PDB entry 4BKK | electron microscopy | chains L and V of the 24 polymer chains in the assembly

[Chain L (and V)]
Protein: Nucleoprotein
Source organism: Human respiratory syncytial virus a strain long
Notes: chain V of this document is another copy of the same molecule, construct and numbering; everything in this record applies to it too
UniProt: P03418 (NCAP_HRSVA); residue numbers follow UniProt; this construct covers 1-391
Sequence (391 residues; row label = number of the first residue in the row):
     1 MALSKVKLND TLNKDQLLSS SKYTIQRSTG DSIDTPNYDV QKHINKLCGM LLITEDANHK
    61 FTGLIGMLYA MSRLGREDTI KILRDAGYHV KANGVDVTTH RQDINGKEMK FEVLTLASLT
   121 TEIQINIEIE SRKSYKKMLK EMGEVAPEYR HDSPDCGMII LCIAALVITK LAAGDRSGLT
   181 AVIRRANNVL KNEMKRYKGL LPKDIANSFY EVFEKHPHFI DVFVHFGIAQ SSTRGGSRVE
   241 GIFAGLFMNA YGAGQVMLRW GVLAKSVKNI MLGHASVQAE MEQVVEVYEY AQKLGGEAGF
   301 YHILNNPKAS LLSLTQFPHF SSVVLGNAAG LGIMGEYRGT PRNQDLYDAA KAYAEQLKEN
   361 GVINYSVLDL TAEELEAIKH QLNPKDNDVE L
Not modelled in the structure: 1, 372-391
Curated features (UniProtKB/Swiss-Prot):
  - region: Arg338 to Asn364 (Interaction with the phosphoprotein)
  - modified residue: Tyr38 (Phosphotyrosine)
  - natural variant: Val267 (V267I: In strain: Cold-passage attenuated)
  - mutagenesis: Tyr23 (Y23D/F: 65% loss of transcription but no effect on replication), Tyr38 (Y38D/F: 45% loss of transcription but no effect on replication), Tyr69 (Y69F: Increased transcription and 50% loss of replication), Arg132 (R132A: Almost complete loss of viral RNA synthesis)
What the authors report for this chain:
  - mutagenesis - R234A (68+/-8 %): decreased catalytic activity

[Chain L / chain V interface]
Contacting residue pairs (15):
  Ser32(L) with Gln356(V)
  Asn37(L) with Val362(V)
  Asp39(L) with Gly361(V); Val362(V)
  Lys91(L) with Ile270(V); Tyr353(V)
  Asn93(L) with Gln356(V)
  Gly94(L) with Asn360(V)
  Val95(L) with Asn360(V); Val362(V)
  Asp96(L) with Asn360(V); Gly361(V); Val362(V)
  Thr115(L) with Glu359(V); Asn360(V)

[Summary]
Chain L and chain V form an interface of 9 and 7 residues respectively. UniProt lists 4 mutagenesis sites on
chain L. The paper reports that R234A of chain L reduces catalytic activity.
Chain L and chain V are both Nucleoprotein (Human respiratory syncytial virus a strain long); the structure,
The Respiratory Syncytial Virus nucleoprotein-RNA complex forms a left-handed helical nucleocapsid, was
determined by electron microscopy.
